Entry 7WUB (electron microscopy, 3.00 A resolution); this record covers chains B and H of the 12 polymer chains in the assembly.

# Chain B (and H)
Molecule: Transitional endoplasmic reticulum ATPase
Organism: Homo sapiens
Notes: EC 3.6.4.6; chain H of this document is another copy of the same molecule, construct and numbering; everything in this record applies to it too
Reference sequence: P55072 (TERA_HUMAN); residue numbers follow UniProt; this construct covers 21-775
Chain sequence (755 residues; row label = number of the first residue in the row):
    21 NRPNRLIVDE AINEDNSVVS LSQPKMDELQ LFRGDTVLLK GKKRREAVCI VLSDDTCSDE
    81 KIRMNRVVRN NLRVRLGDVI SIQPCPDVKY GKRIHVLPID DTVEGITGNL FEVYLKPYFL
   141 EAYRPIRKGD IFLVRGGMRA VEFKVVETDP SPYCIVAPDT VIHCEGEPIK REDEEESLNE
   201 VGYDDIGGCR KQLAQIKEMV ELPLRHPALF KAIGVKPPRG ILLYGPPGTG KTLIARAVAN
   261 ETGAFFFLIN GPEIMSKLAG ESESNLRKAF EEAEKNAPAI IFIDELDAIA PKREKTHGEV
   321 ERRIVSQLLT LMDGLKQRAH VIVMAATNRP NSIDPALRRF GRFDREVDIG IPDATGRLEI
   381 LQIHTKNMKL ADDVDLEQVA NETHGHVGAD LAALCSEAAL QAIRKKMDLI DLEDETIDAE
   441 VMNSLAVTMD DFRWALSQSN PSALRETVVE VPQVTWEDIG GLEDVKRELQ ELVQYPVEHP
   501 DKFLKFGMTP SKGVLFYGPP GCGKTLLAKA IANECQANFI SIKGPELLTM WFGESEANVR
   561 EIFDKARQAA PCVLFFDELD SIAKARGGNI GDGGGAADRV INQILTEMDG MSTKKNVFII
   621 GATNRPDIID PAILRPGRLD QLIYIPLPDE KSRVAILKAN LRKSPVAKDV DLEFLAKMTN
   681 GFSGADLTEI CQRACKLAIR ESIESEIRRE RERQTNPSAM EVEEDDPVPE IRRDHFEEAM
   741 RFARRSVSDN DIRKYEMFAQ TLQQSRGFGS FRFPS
Disordered / not traced: 21-199 (chain H: fully traced)
Ligand contacts:
  - ADP (adenosine-5'-diphosphate): Asp205, Ile206, Gly207, Gly208, Pro246, Pro247, Gly248, Thr249, Gly250, Lys251, Thr252, Leu253, Asp304, Ile380, Ile383, His384, Gly408, Ala409
  - Y6Y (3-[3-cyclopentylsulfanyl-5-[[3-methyl-4-(4-methylsulfonylphenyl)phenoxy]methyl]-1,2,4-triazol-4-yl]pyridine), molecule 1: Gln398, Glu402, Arg453, Lys663
  - Y6Y, molecule 2: Leu492, Val493, Pro496, Val497, Pro500, Phe503, Leu504, Gly507, Met508, Thr509, Pro510, Ser511, Lys512, Cys535, Ala537, Pro571, Cys572, Val573, Lys615, Asn616, Phe618

# Interface between chain B and chain H
Contacting residue pairs (8):
  Phe674(B) - Lys677(H)
  Lys677(B) - Phe674(H)
  Lys677(B) - Met678(H)
  Met678(B) - Lys677(H)  hydrogen bond
  Asn680(B) - Asn680(H)
  Arg745(B) - Arg745(H)
  Arg745(B) - Asp749(H)  salt bridge
  Arg753(B) - Arg744(H)
Other interface residues (no listed pair), chain B (7 interface residues in all): Arg744
Other interface residues (no listed pair), chain H (8 interface residues in all): Arg753

# In short
The interface between chain B and chain H involves 7 residues on one side and 8 on the other; the contacts
include 1 hydrogen bond and 1 salt bridge. Polar pairs include Arg745(B)-Asp749(H) and Met678(B)-Lys677(H).
Ligands of chain B: compound Y6Y and ADP.
Chain B and chain H are both Transitional endoplasmic reticulum ATPase (Homo sapiens); the structure, Cryo-EM
structure of dodecamer P97, was determined by electron microscopy.
